Entry 2VBT (X-ray diffraction, 2.70 A resolution); this record covers chain A.

== Chain A ==
Molecule: Riboflavin kinase
From: Methanococcus jannaschii
Notes: EC 2.7.1.161
UniProtKB: Q60365 (Y056_METJA); residue numbers follow UniProt; this construct covers 1-136
Sequence (136 residues; row label = number of the first residue in the row):
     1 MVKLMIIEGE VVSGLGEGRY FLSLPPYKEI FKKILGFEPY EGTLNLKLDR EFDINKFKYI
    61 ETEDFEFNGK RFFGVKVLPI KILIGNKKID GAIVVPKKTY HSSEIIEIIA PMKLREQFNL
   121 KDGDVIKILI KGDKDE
Bound ions: Na+: T43 (together with CDP)
Ligand contacts: CDP (cytidine-5'-diphosphate): V12, S13, G14, L15, G16, E17, G18, R19, Y40, G42, T43, L44, N45, A110, M112, K113, L114, R115
From the paper describing this entry:
  - catalytic residues: E107 (proposed by the authors, not directly observed)

== Overview ==
Ligands of chain A: CDP. The paper reports the catalytic residue E107.
Chain A is Riboflavin kinase (Methanococcus jannaschii); the structure, Riboflavin kinase Mj0056 from
Methanocaldococcus jannaschii in complex with CDP and PO4, was determined by X-ray diffraction together with
2VBS, 2VBU and 2VBV from the same study.
